PDB entry 7JZW | electron microscopy, 3.20 A resolution | chains E and D of the 11 polymer chains in the assembly

== Chain E (and D) ==
Name: CRISPR type I-F/YPEST-associated protein Csy3
Organism: Pseudomonas aeruginosa
Notes: chain D of this document is another copy of the same molecule, construct and numbering; everything in this record applies to it too
Reference sequence: A0A444M080 (A0A444M080_PSEAI); residues 20-361 here correspond to UniProt positions 1-342 (UniProt number = residue number - 19)
Amino-acid sequence (344 residues; numbered 18 to 361; the number before each row is that of its first residue):
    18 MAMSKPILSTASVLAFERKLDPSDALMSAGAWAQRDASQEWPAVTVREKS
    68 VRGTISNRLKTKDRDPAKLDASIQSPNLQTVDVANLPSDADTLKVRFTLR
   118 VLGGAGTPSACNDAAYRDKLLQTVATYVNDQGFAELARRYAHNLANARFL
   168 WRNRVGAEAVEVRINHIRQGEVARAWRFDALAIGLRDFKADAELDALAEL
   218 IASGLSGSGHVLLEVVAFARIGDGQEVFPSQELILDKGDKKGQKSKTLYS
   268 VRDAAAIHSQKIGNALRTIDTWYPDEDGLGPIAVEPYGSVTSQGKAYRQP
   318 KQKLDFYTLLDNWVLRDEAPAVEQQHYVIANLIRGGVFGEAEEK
Disordered / not traced: 18-23, 359-361 (chain D: 18-23, 69-95, 251-260, 359-361)
Differences from the reference sequence: expression tag (18-19)

== Interface between chain E and chain D ==
Pairs across the interface (84; chain E residue first):
  Arg64(E) - Asp41(D)  salt bridge
  Arg64(E) - Tyr266(D)  hydrogen bond
  Arg64(E) - Val268(D)
  Lys66(E) - Asp41(D)  salt bridge
  Lys66(E) - Glu249(D)
  Lys66(E) - Tyr266(D)
  Lys66(E) - His275(D)
  Lys66(E) - Ser276(D)  hydrogen bond
  Lys66(E) - Gln277(D)  hydrogen bond
  Ser67(E) - Gln248(D)  hydrogen bond (side chain-backbone)
  Ser67(E) - Glu249(D)  hydrogen bond (backbone-side chain)
  Ser67(E) - Leu250(D)
  Ser67(E) - His275(D)
  Ser67(E) - Gln277(D)  hydrogen bond (backbone-side chain)
  Val68(E) - Gln277(D)
  Arg69(E) - Thr308(D)  hydrogen bond
  Thr71(E) - Glu302(D)  hydrogen bond
  Thr71(E) - Ser306(D)
  Thr71(E) - Thr308(D)
  Ser73(E) - Pro303(D)
  Ser73(E) - Tyr324(D)  hydrogen bond (backbone-side chain)
  Ser73(E) - Arg351(D)
  Asn74(E) - Tyr304(D)
  Asn74(E) - Tyr324(D)
  Arg75(E) - Thr27(D)
  Arg75(E) - Tyr304(D)
  Arg75(E) - Tyr324(D)
  Arg75(E) - Asp328(D)  salt bridge
  Arg75(E) - Gly356(D)
  Leu76(E) - Tyr304(D)  hydrogen bond (backbone-side chain)
  Lys77(E) - Glu357(D)
  Lys77(E) - Ala358(D)
  Arg81(E) - Pro317(D)
  Pro83(E) - Gln316(D)  hydrogen bond (backbone-side chain)
  Pro83(E) - Lys318(D)
  Leu86(E) - Ala313(D)  hydrophobic
  Leu86(E) - Gln316(D)
  Leu86(E) - Pro317(D)
  Asp87(E) - Gly311(D)
  Asp87(E) - Lys312(D)
  Asp87(E) - Ala313(D)  hydrogen bond (side chain-backbone)
  Asp87(E) - Gln316(D)  hydrogen bond
  Ile90(E) - Ser306(D)
  Ile90(E) - Val307(D)
  Ile90(E) - Thr308(D)
  Ile90(E) - Gly311(D)
  Ile90(E) - Lys312(D)
  Ile90(E) - Ala313(D)
  Gln91(E) - Gly311(D)  hydrogen bond (side chain-backbone)
  Leu95(E) - Leu250(D)  hydrophobic
  Thr97(E) - Leu250(D)
  Asn102(E) - Asp41(D)  hydrogen bond
  Pro104(E) - Arg269(D)
  Ser105(E) - Leu43(D)
  Ser105(E) - Arg113(D)  hydrogen bond (backbone-side chain)
  Arg169(E) - Glu34(D)  salt bridge
  Arg169(E) - Arg35(D)
  Gly173(E) - Arg117(D)  hydrogen bond (backbone-side chain)
  Gly173(E) - Leu119(D)
  Gly173(E) - His227(D)
  Glu175(E) - Arg185(D)
  Glu175(E) - Gln186(D)  hydrogen bond (side chain-backbone)
  Glu175(E) - His227(D)  salt bridge
  Arg237(E) - Gln186(D)
  Arg237(E) - Gly187(D)
  Ile238(E) - Arg117(D)
  Ile238(E) - Leu229(D)
  Gly239(E) - Leu229(D)
  Asp240(E) - Arg113(D)
  Asp240(E) - Thr115(D)  hydrogen bond (backbone-side chain)
  Gly241(E) - Ser40(D)
  Gln242(E) - Asp38(D)
  Gln242(E) - Thr115(D)  hydrogen bond
  Gln242(E) - Leu116(D)
  Gln242(E) - Arg117(D)
  Phe245(E) - Arg35(D)
  Lys258(E) - Leu250(D)
  Gly259(E) - Leu250(D)
  Ser309(E) - Ser126(D)
  Ser309(E) - Ala127(D)
  Ser309(E) - Cys128(D)  hydrogen bond (backbone-backbone)
  Gln310(E) - Cys128(D)
  Gln310(E) - Asn129(D)
  Gly311(E) - Asn129(D)
Also at the interface, not in a pair above, chain E (44 interface residues in all): Glu65, Ile72, Pro93, Gln96, Val172, Ala174, Glu243
Also at the interface, not in a pair above, chain D (54 interface residues in all): Pro39, Arg134, Ile184, Thr325, Leu327, Phe355

== Summary ==
44 residues of chain E face 54 of chain D across their interface; the contacts include 21 hydrogen bonds and 5
salt bridges. Polar pairs include Arg64(E)-Asp41(D), Lys66(E)-Asp41(D) and Arg75(E)-Asp328(D).
Chain E and chain D are both CRISPR type I-F/YPEST-associated protein Csy3 (Pseudomonas aeruginosa); the
structure, Cryo-EM structure of CRISPR-Cas surveillance complex with AcrIF4, was determined by electron
microscopy, deposited together with 7JZX and 7JZZ.
